6KK4 - chains A and B; structure by X-ray diffraction, 1.74 A resolution.

[Chain A]
Molecule: Serine protease subunit NS2B
From: Zika virus
Notes: EC 3.4.21.91, 3.6.1.15, 3.6.4.13, 2.1.1.56, 2.1.1.57, 2.7.7.48
Reference sequence: Q32ZE1 (POLG_ZIKV); residues 46-96 here correspond to UniProt positions 1414-1464 (UniProt number = residue number + 1368)
Chain sequence (53 residues; each row starts with the number of its first residue):
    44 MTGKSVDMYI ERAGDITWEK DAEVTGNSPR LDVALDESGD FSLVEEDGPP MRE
Disordered / not traced: 44-48, 88-96
Differences from the reference sequence: initiating methionine (44); expression tag (45)
Swiss-Prot annotation at these positions:
  - region: Ile53 to Pro92 (Interacts with and activates NS3 protease)
Residues lining bound ligands: DE0 (1-[(9R,16S,19S)-16,19-bis(4-azanylbutyl)-4,8,15,18,21-pentakis(oxidanylidene)-3,7,14,17,20-pentazabicyclo[21.3.1]heptacosa-1(26),23(27),24-trien-9-yl]guanidine): Gly82, Asp83, Phe84, Ser85
From the paper describing this entry:
  - binding site for DE0: Asp83
  - conformationally variable residues (side-chain flip): Asp83

[Chain B]
Molecule: NS3 protease
From: Zika virus (strain Mr 766)
Reference sequence: A0A142IX72 (A0A142IX72_ZIKV); residues 1-177 here correspond to UniProt positions 1497-1673 (UniProt number = residue number + 1496)
Chain sequence (178 residues; row label = number of the first residue in the row; numbering starts at 0):
     0 GSGALWDVPA PKEVKKGETT DGVYRVMTRR LLGSTQVGVG VMQEGVFHTM WHVTKGAALR
    60 SGEGRLDPYW GDVKQDLVSY CGPWKLDAAW DGLSEVQLLA VPPGERAKNI QTLPGIFKTK
   120 DGDIGAVALD YPAGTSGSPI LDKCGRVIGL YGNGVVIKNG SYVSAITQGK REEETPVE
Disordered / not traced: 0-16
Differences from the reference sequence: expression tag (0)
Residues lining bound ligands: DE0 (1-[(9R,16S,19S)-16,19-bis(4-azanylbutyl)-4,8,15,18,21-pentakis(oxidanylidene)-3,7,14,17,20-pentazabicyclo[21.3.1]heptacosa-1(26),23(27),24-trien-9-yl]guanidine): His51, Asp75, Asp129, Tyr130, Pro131, Ala132, Ser135, Tyr150, Gly151, Asn152, Gly153, Val154, Val155, Gly159, Ser160, Tyr161
From the paper describing this entry:
  - binding site for DE0: Asp129, Gly159
  - catalytic residues: His51, Asp75, Ser135 (citing earlier work)

[How chain A and chain B interact]
Pairs across the interface (101; chain A residue first):
  Val49(A) - Arg28(B)
  Asp50(A) - Met26(B)
  Asp50(A) - Thr27(B)
  Asp50(A) - Arg28(B)  hydrogen bond (backbone-backbone)
  Asp50(A) - Arg59(B)  salt bridge
  Met51(A) - Val25(B)  hydrophobic
  Met51(A) - Met26(B)
  Met51(A) - Thr27(B)
  Met51(A) - Thr53(B)
  Met51(A) - Ala57(B)
  Met51(A) - Leu58(B)  hydrophobic
  Met51(A) - Arg59(B)  hydrogen bond (backbone-backbone)
  Tyr52(A) - Arg24(B)
  Tyr52(A) - Val25(B)
  Tyr52(A) - Met26(B)  hydrogen bond (backbone-backbone)
  Tyr52(A) - Ser33(B)  hydrogen bond
  Tyr52(A) - Arg59(B)
  Ile53(A) - Tyr23(B)  hydrophobic
  Ile53(A) - Arg24(B)
  Ile53(A) - Met41(B)  hydrophobic
  Ile53(A) - Phe46(B)  hydrophobic
  Ile53(A) - Leu58(B)  hydrophobic
  Ile53(A) - Arg59(B)  hydrogen bond (backbone-backbone)
  Ile53(A) - Ser60(B)
  Ile53(A) - Leu65(B)  hydrophobic
  Glu54(A) - Tyr23(B)
  Glu54(A) - Arg24(B)  hydrogen bond (backbone-backbone)
  Glu54(A) - Met26(B)
  Arg55(A) - Thr19(B)
  Arg55(A) - Asp20(B)  hydrogen bond (side chain-backbone)
  Arg55(A) - Gly21(B)
  Arg55(A) - Val22(B)
  Arg55(A) - Tyr23(B)
  Ala56(A) - Val22(B)  hydrogen bond (backbone-backbone)
  Ala56(A) - Tyr23(B)
  Ala56(A) - Arg24(B)
  Ala56(A) - Val100(B)  hydrophobic
  Gly57(A) - Gly21(B)
  Gly57(A) - Val22(B)  hydrogen bond (backbone-backbone)
  Asp58(A) - Leu98(B)
  Ile59(A) - Gly21(B)
  Ile59(A) - Val22(B)
  Ile59(A) - Val40(B)  hydrophobic
  Ile59(A) - Leu98(B)  hydrophobic
  Ile59(A) - Leu140(B)  hydrophobic
  Ile59(A) - Gly144(B)
  Thr60(A) - Asn108(B)  hydrogen bond (backbone-side chain)
  Thr60(A) - Leu140(B)
  Trp61(A) - Glu94(B)
  Trp61(A) - Val95(B)
  Trp61(A) - Gln96(B)
  Trp61(A) - Gln110(B)
  Trp61(A) - Leu140(B)
  Trp61(A) - Asp141(B)
  Trp61(A) - Lys142(B)
  Glu62(A) - Gln96(B)  hydrogen bond (backbone-side chain)
  Glu62(A) - Asn108(B)
  Ala65(A) - Gln96(B)
  Ala65(A) - Gln110(B)
  Glu66(A) - Ile109(B)
  Glu66(A) - Gln110(B)  hydrogen bond (backbone-backbone)
  Val67(A) - Gln110(B)
  Thr68(A) - Ile109(B)
  Thr68(A) - Gln110(B)  hydrogen bond (backbone-backbone)
  Thr68(A) - Thr111(B)  hydrogen bond (backbone-side chain)
  Thr68(A) - Leu128(B)
  Gly69(A) - Thr111(B)
  Gly69(A) - Ala127(B)
  Asn70(A) - Leu112(B)
  Asn70(A) - Ala127(B)
  Ser71(A) - Leu112(B)  hydrogen bond (side chain-backbone)
  Ser71(A) - Pro113(B)
  Ser71(A) - Gly114(B)
  Pro72(A) - Gly114(B)
  Pro72(A) - Ile115(B)  hydrogen bond (backbone-backbone)
  Pro72(A) - Ala127(B)
  Pro72(A) - Val162(B)  hydrophobic
  Arg73(A) - Ile115(B)
  Leu74(A) - Ile115(B)  hydrogen bond (backbone-backbone)
  Leu74(A) - Phe116(B)
  Leu74(A) - Lys117(B)  hydrogen bond (backbone-backbone)
  Leu74(A) - Ile156(B)  hydrophobic
  Asp75(A) - Lys117(B)
  Val76(A) - Phe116(B)  hydrophobic
  Val76(A) - Lys117(B)  hydrogen bond (backbone-backbone)
  Val76(A) - Thr118(B)
  Leu78(A) - Lys73(B)
  Asp79(A) - Lys73(B)
  Glu80(A) - Val72(B)
  Glu80(A) - Lys73(B)  salt bridge
  Ser81(A) - Val72(B)
  Gly82(A) - Val72(B)
  Gly82(A) - Lys73(B)
  Gly82(A) - Asn152(B)  hydrogen bond (backbone-side chain)
  Phe84(A) - Phe116(B)  hydrophobic
  Phe84(A) - Ile123(B)  hydrophobic
  Phe84(A) - Asn152(B)
  Phe84(A) - Gly153(B)
  Phe84(A) - Val154(B)  hydrophobic
  Phe84(A) - Ala164(B)  hydrophobic
  Leu86(A) - Val155(B)
Other interface residues (no listed pair), chain A (34 interface residues in all): Ser85
Other interface residues (no listed pair), chain B (58 interface residues in all): Glu17, Val52, Ala56, Ala106, Pro138, Val146

[Summary]
The interface between chain A and chain B involves 34 residues on one side and 58 on the other; the contacts
include 20 hydrogen bonds and 2 salt bridges. Polar pairs include Asp50(A)-Arg59(B), Glu80(A)-Lys73(B) and
Tyr52(A)-Ser33(B). From the paper: catalytic residues His51(B), Asp75(B) and Ser135(B); a binding site for DE0
at Asp83(A) and Asp129(B) among others.
Chain A is Serine protease subunit NS2B (Zika virus) and chain B is NS3 protease (Zika virus (strain Mr 766));
the structure, Crystal structure of Zika NS2B-NS3 protease with compound 9, was determined by X-ray
diffraction together with 6KK2, 6KK3, 6KK5, 6KK6 and 6KPQ from the same study.
